PDB entry 9B1U | X-ray diffraction, 1.46 A resolution | chain A

== Chain A ==
Name: Putative ABC transporter periplasmic solute-binding protein
Source organism: Methylorubrum extorquens (strain CM4 / NCIMB 13688)
UniProt: B7KXB5 (B7KXB5_METC4); residues 28-331 here = UniProt positions 28-331
Amino-acid sequence (310 residues; row label = number of the first residue in the row):
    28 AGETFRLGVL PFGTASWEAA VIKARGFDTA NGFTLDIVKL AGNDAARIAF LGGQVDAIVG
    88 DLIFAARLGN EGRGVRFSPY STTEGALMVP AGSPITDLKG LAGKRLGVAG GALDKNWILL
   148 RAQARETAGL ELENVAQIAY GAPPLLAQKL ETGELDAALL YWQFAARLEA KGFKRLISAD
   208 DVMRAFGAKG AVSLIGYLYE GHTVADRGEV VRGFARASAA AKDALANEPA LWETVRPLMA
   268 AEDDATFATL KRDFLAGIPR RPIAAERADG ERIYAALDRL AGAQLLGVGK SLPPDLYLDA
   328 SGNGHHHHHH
Not modelled in the structure: 28, 327-337
Differences from the reference sequence: conflict Ala192 (Cys in B7KXB5); expression tag (332-337)
Residues lining bound ligands: pyrroloquinoline quinone (PQQ): Gly35, Val36, Leu37, Gly40, Thr41, Ala42, Ser43, Asn70, Val86, Gly87, Tyr107, Thr110, Glu111, Gly112, Lys142, Asn143, Tyr188, Trp189, Gln190, Ile222

== Overview ==
Ligands of chain A: pyrroloquinoline quinone.
Chain A is Putative ABC transporter periplasmic solute-binding protein (Methylorubrum extorquens (strain CM4 /
NCIMB 13688)); the structure, Crystal structure of PqqT with PQQ bound, was determined by X-ray diffraction
together with 9B1V from the same study.
